Entry 3LJA (X-ray diffraction, 2.75 A resolution); this record covers chains G and J of the 10 polymer chains in the assembly.

[Chain G]
Name: Histone H2A
Source organism: Xenopus laevis
UniProt: Q6AZJ8 (Q6AZJ8_XENLA); residues 1-129 here correspond to UniProt positions 2-130 (UniProt number = residue number + 1)
Sequence (129 residues; each row starts with the number of its first residue):
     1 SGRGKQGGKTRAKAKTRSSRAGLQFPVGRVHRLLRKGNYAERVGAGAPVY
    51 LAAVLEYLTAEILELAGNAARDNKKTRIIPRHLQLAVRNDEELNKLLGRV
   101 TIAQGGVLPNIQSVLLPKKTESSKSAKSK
Unresolved in the structure: 1-12, 119-129

[Chain J]
Molecule: 147-nt DNA strand
Sequence (147 nucleotides; row label = number of the first residue in the row; numbers below 1 keep their minus sign (DA-73 is residue -73)):
   -73 ATCAATATCCACCTGCAGATACTACCAAAAGTGTATTTGGAAACTGCTCC
   -23 ATCAAAAGGCATGTTCAGCTGGATTCCAGCTGAACATGCCTTTTGATGGA
    27 GCAGTTTCCAAATACACTTTTGGTAGTATCTGCAGGTGGATATTGAT
Metal / ion sites: Mn2+ site 1 near DG-56 (its only coordinating residue here); Mn2+ site 2: DG-35, DG-34; Mn2+ site 3 near DG-34 (its only coordinating residue here); Mn2+ site 4 near DG-6 (its only coordinating residue here); Mn2+ site 5 near DG-3 (its only coordinating residue here); Mn2+ site 6 near DA4 (its only coordinating residue here); Mn2+ site 7 near DC11 (its only coordinating residue here); Mn2+ site 8 near DG27 (its only coordinating residue here); Mn2+ site 9 near DG48 (its only coordinating residue here); Mn2+ site 10 near DG61 (its only coordinating residue here)

[Interface between chain G and chain J]
Residue-residue contacts (16):
  Lys13(G) - DA-45(J)  base contact
  Lys13(G) - DA-44(J)  base contact
  Lys13(G) - DG-43(J)  sugar contact
  Ala14(G) - DG-43(J)  phosphate contact
  Ala14(G) - DT-42(J)  phosphate contact
  Lys15(G) - DG-43(J)  sugar contact
  Lys15(G) - DT-42(J)  phosphate contact
  Thr16(G) - DG-43(J)  phosphate contact
  Arg17(G) - DG-43(J)  salt bridge to the phosphate
  Arg20(G) - DT-42(J)  salt bridge to the phosphate
  Gly28(G) - DA-44(J)  phosphate contact
  Arg29(G) - DA-44(J)  hydrogen bond to the phosphate
  Arg32(G) - DA-45(J)  sugar contact
  Arg32(G) - DA-44(J)  salt bridge to the phosphate
  Arg42(G) - DG-35(J)  sugar contact
  Arg77(G) - DA-55(J)  sugar contact
Interface residues without a listed pair, chain G (12 interface residues in all): Glu41
Interface residues without a listed pair, chain J (7 interface residues in all): DT-36

[Summary]
Chain G and chain J form an interface of 12 and 7 residues respectively, with 1 hydrogen bond and 3 salt
bridges. Polar pairs include Arg29(G)-DA-44(J), Arg17(G)-DG-43(J) and Arg20(G)-DT-42(J). DG-35(J) and DG-34(J)
coordinate Mn2+ site 2.
Chain G is Histone H2A (Xenopus laevis) and chain J is a 147-nt DNA strand; the structure, Using Soft X-Rays
for a Detailed Picture of Divalent Metal Binding in the Nucleosome, was determined by X-ray diffraction.
